6MAT - chains B and G of the 7 polymer chains in the assembly; structure by electron microscopy, 4.50 A resolution (low resolution: residue-level contacts below are approximate; hydrogen-bond / salt-bridge calls are withheld).

# Chain B
Name: Rix7 mutant
Organism: Chaetomium thermophilum (strain DSM 1495 / CBS 144.50 / IMI 039719)
UniProtKB: G0RZG1 (G0RZG1_CHATD); residues 1-802 here = UniProt positions 1-802
Chain sequence (813 residues; row label = number of the first residue in the row):
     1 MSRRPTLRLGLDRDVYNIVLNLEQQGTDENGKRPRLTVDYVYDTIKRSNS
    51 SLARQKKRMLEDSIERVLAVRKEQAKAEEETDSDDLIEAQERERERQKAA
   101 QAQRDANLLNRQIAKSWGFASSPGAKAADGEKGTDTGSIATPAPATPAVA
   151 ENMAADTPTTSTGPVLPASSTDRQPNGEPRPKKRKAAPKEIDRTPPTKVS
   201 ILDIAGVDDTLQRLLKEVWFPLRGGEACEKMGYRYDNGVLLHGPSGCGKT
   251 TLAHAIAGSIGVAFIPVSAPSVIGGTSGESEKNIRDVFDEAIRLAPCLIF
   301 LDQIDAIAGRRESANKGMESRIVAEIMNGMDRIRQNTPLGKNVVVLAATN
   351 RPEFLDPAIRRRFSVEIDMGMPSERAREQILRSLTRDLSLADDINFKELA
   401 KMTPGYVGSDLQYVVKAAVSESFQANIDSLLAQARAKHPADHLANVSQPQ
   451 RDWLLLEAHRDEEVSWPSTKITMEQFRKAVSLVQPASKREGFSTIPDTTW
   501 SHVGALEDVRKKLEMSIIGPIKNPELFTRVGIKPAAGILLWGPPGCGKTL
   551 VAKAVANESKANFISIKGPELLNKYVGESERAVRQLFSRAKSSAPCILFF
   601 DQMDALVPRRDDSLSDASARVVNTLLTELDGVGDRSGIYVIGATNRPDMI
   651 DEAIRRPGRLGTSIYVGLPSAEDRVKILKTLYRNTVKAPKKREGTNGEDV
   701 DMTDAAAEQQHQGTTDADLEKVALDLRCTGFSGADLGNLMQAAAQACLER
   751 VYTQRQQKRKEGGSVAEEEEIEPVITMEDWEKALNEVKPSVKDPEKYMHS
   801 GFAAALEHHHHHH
Disordered / not traced: 1-192, 687-711, 763-767, 801-813
Sequence notes: engineered mutation Q303 (Glu in G0RZG1), Q602 (Glu in G0RZG1); expression tag (803-813)
Residues lining bound ligands:
  - ATP (adenosine-5'-triphosphate), molecule 1: D203, I204, P244, S245, G246, C247, G248, K249, T250, T251, N350, I380, L384, G408, S409, Q412
  - ATP, molecule 2: M327, D331, R334, R362
  - ATP, molecule 3: H502, V503, G504, P543, P544, G545, C546, G547, K548, T549, L550, N645, G733
  - ATP, molecule 4: D630, R656, R659

# Chain G
Name: unknown protein
Organism: Chaetomium thermophilum var. thermophilum DSM 1495
Chain sequence (27 residues; numbered 1 to 27; the number before each row is that of its first residue; X marks 27 residues of unknown identity (built as UNK)):
     1 XXXXXXXXXXXXXXXXXXXXXXXXXXX

# How chain B and chain G interact
Interface residues of chain B (facing chain G), 6 residues: G275, T276, S277, K574, Y575, V576

# Summary
No residue of chain B is in contact with chain G. Bound to chain B: 4 copies of ATP.
Chain B is Rix7 mutant (Chaetomium thermophilum (strain DSM 1495 / CBS 144.50 / IMI 039719)) and chain G is
unknown protein (Chaetomium thermophilum var. thermophilum DSM 1495); the structure, Cryo-EM structure of the
essential ribosome assembly AAA-ATPase Rix7, was determined by electron microscopy.
